Entry 2GIE (X-ray diffraction, 2.60 A resolution); this record covers chains F and A of the 4 polymer chains in the assembly.

# Chain F
Molecule: 13-nt DNA strand
Sequence (13 nucleotides; row label = number of the first residue in the row):
     1 GCCGGTTAAC CGG

# Chain A
Name: Type II restriction enzyme HincII
From: Haemophilus influenzae
Notes: EC 3.1.21.4
UniProtKB: P44413 (T2D2_HAEIN); residues 2-258 here = UniProt positions 2-258
Chain sequence (257 residues; row label = number of the first residue in the row):
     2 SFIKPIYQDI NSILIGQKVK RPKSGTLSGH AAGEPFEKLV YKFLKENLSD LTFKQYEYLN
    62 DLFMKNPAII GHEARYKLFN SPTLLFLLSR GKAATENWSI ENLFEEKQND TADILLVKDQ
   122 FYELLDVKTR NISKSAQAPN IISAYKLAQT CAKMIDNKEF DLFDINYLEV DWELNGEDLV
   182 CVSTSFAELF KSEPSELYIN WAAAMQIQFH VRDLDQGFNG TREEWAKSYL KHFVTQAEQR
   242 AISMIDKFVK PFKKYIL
Differences from the reference sequence: conflict Thr-130 (Arg in P44413), Trp-173 (Ser in P44413)

# How chain F and chain A interact
Residue-residue contacts (44; chain F residue first):
  DG5(F) with Met-206(A), sugar contact
  DT6(F) with Asn-110(A), sugar contact; Ser-144(A), hydrogen bond to the phosphate; Tyr-146(A), phosphate contact; Lys-147(A), hydrogen bond to the phosphate; Gln-150(A), phosphate contact; Ala-205(A), base contact; Met-206(A), phosphate contact; Gln-207(A), sugar contact
  DT7(F) with His-31(A), hydrogen bond to the base; Gln-109(A), sugar contact; Asn-110(A), sugar contact; Asp-111(A), sugar contact; Ile-143(A), phosphate contact; Ser-144(A), hydrogen bond to the phosphate; Lys-147(A), salt bridge to the phosphate; Ala-205(A), base contact; Gln-207(A), hydrogen bond to the phosphate
  DA8(F) with Gly-30(A), base contact; His-31(A), hydrogen bond to the sugar; Asp-114(A), phosphate contact; Asp-127(A), phosphate contact; Lys-129(A), salt bridge to the phosphate; Asn-141(A), hydrogen bond to the base; Ile-142(A), phosphate contact
  DA9(F) with Gly-30(A), sugar contact; Lys-129(A), salt bridge to the phosphate; Thr-130(A), hydrogen bond to the phosphate; Pro-140(A), base contact; Asn-141(A), hydrogen bond to the base; Gln-209(A), base contact
  DC10(F) with Thr-130(A), phosphate contact; Arg-131(A), phosphate contact; Asn-132(A), hydrogen bond to the phosphate; Lys-135(A), phosphate contact; Ala-137(A), sugar contact; Gln-138(A), base contact; Ala-139(A), hydrogen bond to the base; Pro-140(A), base contact; Gln-209(A), base contact
  DC11(F) with Lys-135(A), salt bridge to the phosphate; Ser-136(A), base contact; Ala-137(A), base contact; Gln-138(A), base contact
Interface residues without a listed pair, chain A (31 interface residues in all): Thr-112, Trp-173, Ala-204

# In short
The interface between chain F and chain A involves 7 residues on one side and 31 on the other, with 11
hydrogen bonds and 4 salt bridges. Polar contacts include DT7(F)/His-31(A), DA8(F)/Asn-141(A) and
DA9(F)/Asn-141(A).
Chain F is a 13-nt DNA strand and chain A is Type II restriction enzyme HincII (Haemophilus influenzae); the
structure, HincII bound to cognate DNA GTTAAC, was determined by X-ray diffraction together with 2GIG, 2GIH,
2GII and 2GIJ from the same study.
